PDB entry 6Y0Z | X-ray diffraction, 1.21 A resolution | chain A

== Chain A ==
Molecule: R-specific alcohol dehydrogenase
Source organism: Lactobacillus brevis
Reference sequence: Q84EX5 (Q84EX5_LACBR); residues 1-251 here correspond to UniProt positions 2-252 (UniProt number = residue number + 1)
Sequence (262 residues; row label = number of the first residue in the row; numbers below 1 keep their minus sign (Met-10 is residue -10)):
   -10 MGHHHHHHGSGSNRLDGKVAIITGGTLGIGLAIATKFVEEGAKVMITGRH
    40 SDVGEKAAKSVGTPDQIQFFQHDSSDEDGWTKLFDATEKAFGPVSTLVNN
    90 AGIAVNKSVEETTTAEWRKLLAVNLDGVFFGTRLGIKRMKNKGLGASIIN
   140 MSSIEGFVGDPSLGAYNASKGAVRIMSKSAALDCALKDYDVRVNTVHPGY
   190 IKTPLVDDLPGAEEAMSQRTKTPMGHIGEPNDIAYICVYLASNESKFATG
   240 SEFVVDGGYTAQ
Not modelled in the structure: -10 to 0
Sequence notes: initiating methionine (-10); expression tag (-9 to 0); engineered mutation Lys126 (Gln127 in Q84EX5)
Ion coordination: Mg2+ site 1 near Thr15 (its only coordinating residue here); Mg2+ site 2 near Gln251 (its only coordinating residue here)

== Summary ==
Chain A is R-specific alcohol dehydrogenase (Lactobacillus brevis); the structure, X-ray structure of
Lactobacillus brevis alcohol dehydrogenase mutant Q126K, was determined by X-ray diffraction, deposited
together with 7A2B, 6Y10 and 6Y1C.
